7LL2 - chains A and C of the 12 polymer chains in the assembly; structure by electron microscopy, 3.73 A resolution.

# Chain A (and C)
Protein: Envelope glycoprotein gp120
Source organism: Human immunodeficiency virus 1
Notes: chain C of this document is another copy of the same molecule, construct and numbering; everything in this record applies to it too
UniProtKB: Q2N0S6 (Q2N0S6_9HIV1); the construct lacks a stretch of the UniProt sequence and is renumbered around it, so the offset changes along the chain: 31-139 = UniProt 30-138; 148-185 = UniProt 139-176; 187-309 = UniProt 186-308; 312-321 = UniProt 309-318; 2 more segments
Sequence (473 residues; numbered 31 to 505 plus 10 insertion-coded residues; 12 numbers in that range are skipped by the numbering (no residue carries them; nothing is unmodelled there); the number before each row is that of its first residue; a row labelled like 185A-185I holds insertion residues (185A, then the next letters in order)):
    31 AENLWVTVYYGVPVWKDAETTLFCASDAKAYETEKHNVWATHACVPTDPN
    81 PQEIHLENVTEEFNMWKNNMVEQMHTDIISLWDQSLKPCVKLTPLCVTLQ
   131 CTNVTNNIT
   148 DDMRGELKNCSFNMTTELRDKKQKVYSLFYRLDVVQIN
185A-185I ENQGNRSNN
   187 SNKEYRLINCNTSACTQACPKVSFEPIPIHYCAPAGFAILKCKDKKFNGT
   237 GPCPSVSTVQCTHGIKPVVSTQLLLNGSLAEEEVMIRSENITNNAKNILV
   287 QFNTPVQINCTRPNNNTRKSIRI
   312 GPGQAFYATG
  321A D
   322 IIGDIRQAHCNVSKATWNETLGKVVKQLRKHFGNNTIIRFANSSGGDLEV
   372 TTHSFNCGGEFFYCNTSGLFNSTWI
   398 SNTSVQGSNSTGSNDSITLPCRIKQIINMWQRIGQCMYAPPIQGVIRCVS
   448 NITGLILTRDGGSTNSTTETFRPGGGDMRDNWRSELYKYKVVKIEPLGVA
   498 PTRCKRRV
Unresolved in the structure: 148-150, 185A-185I, 398-411
Construct notes: conflict Cys201 (Ile200 in Q2N0S6), Asn332 (Thr330 in Q2N0S6), Cys433 (Ala430 in Q2N0S6), Cys501 (Ala498 in Q2N0S6)
Disulfide bonds: Cys54-Cys74, Cys119-Cys205, Cys126-Cys196, Cys131-Cys157, Cys201-Cys433, Cys218-Cys247, Cys228-Cys239, Cys296-Cys331, Cys378-Cys445, Cys385-Cys418
Glycans and other covalent adducts: N-acetylglucosamine (NAG) linked to Asn88, Asn133, Asn156, Asn160, Asn197, Asn234, Asn262, Asn295, Asn301, Asn355, Asn363, Asn386, Asn392, Asn448; glycan linked to Asn276
What the authors report for this chain:
  - mutagenesis - N276D, R456S: abolished binding to VRC33.01
  - mutagenesis - N234S, D368R: decreased binding to VRC33.01
  - post-translational modification sites: Asn276
  - mutagenesis - N276D, R456S: abolished binding to VRC40.01
  - mutagenesis - D368R: decreased binding to VRC40.01

# Chain A / chain C interface
Pairs across the interface (17; chain A residue first):
  Glu164(A) with Cys126(C); Cys196(C); Asn197(C)
  Leu165(A) with Cys126(C); Thr128(C); Ile184(C), hydrophobic
  Arg166(A) with Pro124(C), hydrogen bond (side chain-backbone); Cys126(C), hydrogen bond (backbone-backbone); Val127(C); Asn160(C), hydrogen bond (side chain-backbone); Met161(C)
  Asp167(A) with Val127(C); Thr128(C), hydrogen bond
  Pro313(A) with Cys196(C); Ser199(C); Ala200(C)
  Gly314(A) with Thr198(C), hydrogen bond (backbone-backbone)
Other interface residues (no listed pair), chain A (8 interface residues in all): Lys168, Arg308
Other interface residues (no listed pair), chain C (14 interface residues in all): Thr123, Arg192

# Overview
Chain A and chain C form an interface of 8 and 14 residues respectively, with 5 hydrogen bonds. Among the
polar pairs are Arg166(A)-Pro124(C), Arg166(A)-Asn160(C) and Asp167(A)-Thr128(C). From the paper: N276D and
R456S of chain A abolish binding to VRC33.01; a modification site at Asn276(A); 4 substitutions were tested in
all.
Chain A and chain C are both Envelope glycoprotein gp120 (Human immunodeficiency virus 1); the structure,
Cryo-EM structure of BG505 DS-SOSIP in complex with Glycan276-Dependent Broadly Neutralizing Antibody VRC33.01
Fab, was determined by electron microscopy, deposited together with 7LG6 and 7LL1.
